PDB entry 8ISN | X-ray diffraction, 2.48 A resolution | chains A and B of the 3 polymer chains in the assembly

== Chain A ==
Name: MHC class I antigen
Organism: Homo sapiens
UniProt: D9UAY1 (D9UAY1_HUMAN); residues 1-276 here correspond to UniProt positions 25-300 (UniProt number = residue number + 24)
Sequence (305 residues; row label = number of the first residue in the row):
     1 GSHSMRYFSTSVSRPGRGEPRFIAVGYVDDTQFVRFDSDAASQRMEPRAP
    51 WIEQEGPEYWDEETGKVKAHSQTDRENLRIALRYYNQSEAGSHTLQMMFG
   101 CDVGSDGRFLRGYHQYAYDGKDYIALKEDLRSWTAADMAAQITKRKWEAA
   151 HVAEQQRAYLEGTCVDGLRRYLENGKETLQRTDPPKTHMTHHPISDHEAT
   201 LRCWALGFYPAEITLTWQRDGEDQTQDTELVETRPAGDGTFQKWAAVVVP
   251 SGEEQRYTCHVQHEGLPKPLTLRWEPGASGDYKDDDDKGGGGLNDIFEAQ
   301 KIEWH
Disordered / not traced: 275-305
Differences from the reference sequence: expression tag (277-305)
Disulfides: Cys-101/Cys-164, Cys-203/Cys-259
Covalently attached groups: N-acetylglucosamine (NAG) linked to Asn-86

== Chain B ==
Name: Beta-2-microglobulin
Organism: Homo sapiens
UniProt: P61769 (B2MG_HUMAN); residues 1-99 here correspond to UniProt positions 21-119 (UniProt number = residue number + 20)
Sequence (99 residues; each row starts with the number of its first residue):
     1 IQRTPKIQVYSRHPAENGKSNFLNCYVSGFHPSDIEVDLLKNGERIEKVE
    51 HSDLSFSKDWSFYLLYYTEFTPTEKDEYACRVNHVTLSQPKIVKWDRDM
Disulfides: Cys-25/Cys-80
Curated features (UniProtKB/Swiss-Prot):
  - modified residue: Gln-2 (Pyrrolidone carboxylic acid)
  - glycosylation: Ile-1 (N-linked (Glc) (glycation) isoleucine), Lys-19 (N-linked (Glc) (glycation) lysine), Lys-41 (N-linked (Glc) (glycation) lysine), Lys-48 (N-linked (Glc) (glycation) lysine), Lys-58 (N-linked (Glc) (glycation) lysine), Lys-91 (N-linked (Glc) (glycation) lysine), Lys-94 (N-linked (Glc) (glycation) lysine)

== Chain A / chain B interface ==
Pairs across the interface - 51 pairs, chain A then chain B:
  Phe-8(A) / Ser-55(B)
  Phe-8(A) / Phe-56(B)  hydrophobic
  Ser-9(A) / Phe-56(B)
  Thr-10(A) / Phe-56(B)
  Thr-10(A) / Phe-62(B)
  Val-12(A) / Ser-33(B)
  Ile-23(A) / Leu-54(B)
  Val-25(A) / Asp-53(B)
  Val-25(A) / Leu-54(B)
  Val-25(A) / Ser-55(B)
  Tyr-27(A) / Ser-55(B)
  Tyr-27(A) / Tyr-63(B)  hydrogen bond
  Gln-32(A) / Asp-53(B)  hydrogen bond
  Arg-35(A) / Asp-53(B)  salt bridge
  Arg-48(A) / Asp-53(B)  salt bridge
  Gln-96(A) / His-31(B)  hydrogen bond
  Gln-96(A) / Phe-56(B)
  Gln-96(A) / Trp-60(B)  hydrogen bond (side chain-backbone)
  Gln-96(A) / Phe-62(B)
  Met-97(A) / Phe-56(B)
  Gln-115(A) / Trp-60(B)
  Tyr-116(A) / Trp-60(B)
  Ala-117(A) / Trp-60(B)  hydrophobic
  Asp-119(A) / Ile-1(B)  hydrogen bond (backbone-backbone)
  Asp-119(A) / His-31(B)
  Gly-120(A) / Ile-1(B)
  Gly-120(A) / His-31(B)
  Lys-121(A) / Ile-1(B)
  Asp-122(A) / Trp-60(B)  hydrogen bond
  Thr-190(A) / Asp-98(B)  hydrogen bond
  His-192(A) / Asp-98(B)  salt bridge
  Arg-202(A) / Asp-98(B)  salt bridge
  Trp-204(A) / Asp-98(B)  hydrogen bond
  Trp-204(A) / Met-99(B)
  Val-231(A) / Gln-8(B)
  Glu-232(A) / Lys-6(B)  salt bridge
  Glu-232(A) / Gln-8(B)  hydrogen bond (backbone-side chain)
  Arg-234(A) / Gln-8(B)  hydrogen bond
  Arg-234(A) / Tyr-10(B)
  Arg-234(A) / Met-99(B)  hydrogen bond (side chain-backbone)
  Pro-235(A) / Tyr-10(B)  hydrogen bond (backbone-side chain)
  Pro-235(A) / Tyr-26(B)
  Pro-235(A) / Leu-65(B)  hydrophobic
  Ala-236(A) / Arg-12(B)  hydrogen bond (backbone-side chain)
  Ala-236(A) / Asn-24(B)  hydrogen bond (backbone-side chain)
  Gly-237(A) / Arg-12(B)  hydrogen bond (backbone-side chain)
  Asp-238(A) / His-13(B)
  Gln-242(A) / Tyr-10(B)
  Gln-242(A) / Ser-11(B)  hydrogen bond (side chain-backbone)
  Gln-242(A) / Arg-12(B)  hydrogen bond (side chain-backbone)
  Trp-244(A) / Met-99(B)  hydrogen bond (side chain-backbone)
Interface residues without a listed pair, chain A (36 interface residues in all): Thr-94, Met-98, Leu-206, Thr-233
Interface residues without a listed pair, chain B (24 interface residues in all): Pro-14, Ser-28, Asp-59

== Overview ==
36 residues of chain A face 24 of chain B across their interface, with 18 hydrogen bonds and 5 salt bridges.
Among the polar pairs are Arg-35(A)/Asp-53(B), Arg-48(A)/Asp-53(B) and His-192(A)/Asp-98(B).
N-acetylglucosamine is covalently linked to Asn-86(A).
Here chain A is MHC class I antigen and chain B is Beta-2-microglobulin, both from Homo sapiens. Entry 8ISN
(HLA-A24 in complex with modified 9mer WT1 peptide) was determined by X-ray diffraction.
